Entry 8FUM (X-ray diffraction, 1.48 A resolution); this record covers chains D and F of the 8 polymer chains in the assembly.

[Chain D]
Protein: Amidohydrolase
From: Rhodococcus wratislaviensis NBRC 100605
UniProtKB: A0A402C2Q3 (A0A402C2Q3_RHOWR); residue numbers follow UniProt; this construct covers 1-378
Chain sequence (378 residues; row label = number of the first residue in the row):
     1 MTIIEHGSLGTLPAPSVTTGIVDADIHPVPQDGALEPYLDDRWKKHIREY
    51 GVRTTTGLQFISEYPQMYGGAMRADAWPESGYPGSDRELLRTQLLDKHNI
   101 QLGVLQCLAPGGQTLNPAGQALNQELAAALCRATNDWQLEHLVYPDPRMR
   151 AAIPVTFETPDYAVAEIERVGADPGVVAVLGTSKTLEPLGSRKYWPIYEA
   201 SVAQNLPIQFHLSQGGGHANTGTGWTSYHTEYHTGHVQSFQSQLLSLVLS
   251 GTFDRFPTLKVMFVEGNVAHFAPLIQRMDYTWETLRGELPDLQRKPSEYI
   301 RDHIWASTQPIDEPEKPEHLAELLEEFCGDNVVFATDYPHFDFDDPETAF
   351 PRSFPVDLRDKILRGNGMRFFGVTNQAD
Unresolved in the structure: 1-10, 374-378
Metal / ion sites: Fe ion site 1: Asp-25, His-27, His-211, Glu-265, Asp-337; Fe ion site 2: Glu-265, Asp-337, His-340 (together with 2-amino-2-hydroxymethyl-propane-1,3-diol); Mg2+: Pro-290 (shared with 1 residue of chain B)

[Chain F]
Protein: Amidohydrolase
From: Rhodococcus wratislaviensis NBRC 100605
UniProtKB: A0A402C2Q3 (A0A402C2Q3_RHOWR); residue numbers follow UniProt; this construct covers 1-378
Chain sequence (378 residues; numbered 1 to 378; the number before each row is that of its first residue):
     1 MTIIEHGSLGTLPAPSVTTGIVDADIHPVPQDGALEPYLDDRWKKHIREY
    51 GVRTTTGLQFISEYPQMYGGAMRADAWPESGYPGSDRELLRTQLLDKHNI
   101 QLGVLQCLAPGGQTLNPAGQALNQELAAALCRATNDWQLEHLVYPDPRMR
   151 AAIPVTFETPDYAVAEIERVGADPGVVAVLGTSKTLEPLGSRKYWPIYEA
   201 SVAQNLPIQFHLSQGGGHANTGTGWTSYHTEYHTGHVQSFQSQLLSLVLS
   251 GTFDRFPTLKVMFVEGNVAHFAPLIQRMDYTWETLRGELPDLQRKPSEYI
   301 RDHIWASTQPIDEPEKPEHLAELLEEFCGDNVVFATDYPHFDFDDPETAF
   351 PRSFPVDLRDKILRGNGMRFFGVTNQAD
Unresolved in the structure: 1-11, 374-378
Modified / non-standard residues: Cys-328 (S-hydroxycysteine; CSO)
Metal / ion sites: Fe ion site 1: Asp-25, His-27, His-211, Glu-265, Asp-337; Fe ion site 2: Glu-265, Asp-337, His-340 (together with 2-amino-2-hydroxymethyl-propane-1,3-diol)
What the authors report for this chain:
  - mutagenesis - D342A: decreased catalytic activity

[How chain D and chain F interact]
Contacting residue pairs (10):
  Gln-293(D) with Arg-42(F), hydrogen bond (backbone-side chain)
  Arg-294(D) with Asp-40(F), salt bridge; Arg-42(F)
  Lys-295(D) with Asp-41(F), salt bridge
  Glu-298(D) with Asp-40(F); Asp-41(F), hydrogen bond (side chain-backbone); Arg-42(F), salt bridge
  Asp-302(D) with Arg-132(F), salt bridge
  Arg-369(D) with Glu-168(F); Arg-169(F)
Interface residues without a listed pair, chain D (7 interface residues in all): Arg-301

[Overview]
7 residues of chain D and 6 residues of chain F are in contact; the contacts include 2 hydrogen bonds and 4
salt bridges. Polar contacts include Arg-294(D)/Asp-40(F), Lys-295(D)/Asp-41(F) and Glu-298(D)/Arg-42(F).
Asp-25(D), His-27(D), His-211(D), Glu-265(D) and Asp-337(D) coordinate Fe ion site 1. From the paper: D342A of
chain F reduces catalytic activity.
Here chain D is Amidohydrolase and chain F is Amidohydrolase, both from Rhodococcus wratislaviensis NBRC
100605. Entry 8FUM (AibH1H2 metalated with Fe in the presence of Tris) was determined by X-ray diffraction,
deposited together with 8FUL, 8FUN and 8FUO.
